Entry 9J1M (electron microscopy, 2.33 A resolution); this record covers chains A and L of the 52 polymer chains in the assembly.

== Chain A ==
Molecule: 23S rRNA
From: Mycobacterium tuberculosis variant bovis BCG str. Pasteur 1173P2
Sequence (3138 nucleotides; numbered 1 to 3138; the number before each row is that of its first residue):
     1 UUGUAAGUGU CUAAGGGCGC AUGGUGGAUG CCUUGGCAUC GAGAGCCGAU GAAGGACGUG
    61 GGAGGCUGCG AUAUGCCUCG GGGAGCUGUC AACCGAGCGU GGAUCCGAGG AUUUCCGAAU
   121 GGGGAAACCC AGCACGAGUG AUGUCGUGCU ACCCGCAUCU GAAUAUAUAG GGUGCGGGAG
   181 GGAACGCGGG GAAGUGAAAC AUCUCAGUAC CCGUAGGAGG AGAAAACAAU UGUGAUUCCG
   241 CAAGUAGUGG CGAGCGAACG CGGAACAGGC UAAACCGCAC GCAUGGGUAA CCGGGUAGGG
   301 GUUGUGUGUG CGGGGUUGUG GGAGGAUAUG UCUCAGCGCU ACCCGGCUGA GAGGCAGUCA
   361 GAAAGUGUCG UGGUUAGCGG AAGUGGCCUG GGAUGGUCUG CCGUAGACGG UGAGAGCCCG
   421 GUACGCGAAA ACCCGGCACC UGCCUAGUAU CAAUUCCCGA GUAGCAGCGG GCCCGUGGAA
   481 UCCGCUGUGA AUCCGCCGGG ACCACCCGGU AAGCCUAAAU ACUCCUCGAU GACCGAUAGC
   541 GGAUUAGUAC CGUGAGGGAA UGGUGAAAAG UACCCCGGGA GGGGAGUGAA AGAGUACCUG
   601 AAACCGUGUG CCUACAAUCC GUCAGAGCCU CCUUUUCCUC UCCGGAGGAG GGUGGUGAUG
   661 GCGUGCCUUU UGAAGAAUGA GCCUGCGAGU CAGGGACAUG UCGCAAGGUU AACCCGUGUG
   721 GGGUAGCCGC AGCGAAAGCG AGUCUGAAUA GGGCGACCCA CACGCGCAUA CGCGCGUGUG
   781 AAUAGUGGCG UGUUCUGGAC CCGAAGCGGA GUGAUCUACC CAUGGCCAGG GUGAAGCGCG
   841 GGUAAGACCG CGUGGAGGCC CGAACCCACU UAGGUUGAAG ACUGAGGGGA UGAGCUGUGG
   901 GUAGGGGUGA AAGGCCAAUC AAACUCCGUG AUAGCUGGUU CUCCCCGAAA UGCAUUUAGG
   961 UGCAGCGUUG CGUGGUUCAC CGCGGAGGUA GAGCUACUGG AUGGCCGAUG GGCCCUACUA
  1021 GGUUACUGAC GUCAGCCAAA CUCCGAAUGC CGUGGUGUAA AGCGUGGCAG UGAGACGGCG
  1081 GGGGAUAAGC UCCGUACGUC GAAAGGGAAA CAGCCCAGAU CGCCGGCUAA GGCCCCCAAG
  1141 CGUGUGCUAA GUGGGAAAGG AUGUGCAGUC GCAAAGACAA CCAGGAGGUU GGCUUAGAAG
  1201 CAGCCACCCU UGAAAGAGUG CGUAAUAGCU CACUGGUCAA GUGAUUGUGC GCCGAUAAUG
  1261 UAGCGGGGCU CAAGCACACC GCCGAAGCCG CGGCACAUCC ACCUUGUGGU GGGUGUGGGU
  1321 AGGGGAGCGU CCCUCAUUCA GCGAAGCCAC CGGGUGACCG GUGGUGGAGG GUGGGGGAGU
  1381 GAGAAUGCAG GCAUGAGUAG CGACAAGGCA AGUGAGAACC UUGCCCGCCG AAAGACCAAG
  1441 GGUUCCUGGG CCAGGCCAGU CCGCCCAGGG UGAGUCGGGA CCUAAGGCGA GGCCGACAGG
  1501 CGUAGUCGAU GGACAACGGG UUGAUAUUCC CGUACCCGUG UGUGGGCGCC CGUGACGAAU
  1561 CAGCGGUACU AACCACCCAA AACCGGAUCG AUCACUCCCC UUCGGGGGUG UGGAGUUCUG
  1621 GGGCUGCGUG GGAACUUCGC UGGUAGUAGU CAAGCGAAGG GGUGACGCAG GAAGGUAGCC
  1681 GUACCAGUCA GUGGUAACAC UGGGGCAAGC CGGUAGGGAG AGCGAUAGGC AAAUCCGUCG
  1741 CUCACUAAUC CUGAGAGGUG ACGCAUAGCC GGUUGAGGCG AAUUCGGUGA UCCUCUGCUG
  1801 CCAAGAAAAG CCUCUAGCGA GCACACACAC GGCCCGUACC CCAAACCGAC ACAGGUGGUC
  1861 AGGUAGAGCA UACCAAGGCG UACGAGAUAA CUAUGGUUAA GGAACUCGGC AAAAUGCCCC
  1921 CGUAACUUCG GGAGAAGGGG GACCGGAAUA UCGUGAACAC CCUUGCGGUG GGAGCGGGAU
  1981 CCGGUCGCAG AAACCAGUGA GGAGCGACUG UUUACUAAAA ACACAGGUCC GUGCGAAGUC
  2041 GCAAGACGAU GUAUACGGAC UGACGCCUGC CCGGUGCUGG AAGGUUAAGA GGACCCGUUA
  2101 ACCCGCAAGG GUGAAGCGGA GAAUUUAAGC CCCAGUAAAC GGCGGUGGUA ACUAUAACCA
  2161 UCCUAAGGUA GCGAAAUUCC UUGUCGGGUA AGUUCCGACC UGCACGAAUG GCGUAACGAC
  2221 UUCUCAACUG UCUCAACCAU AGACUCGGCG AAAUUGCACU ACGAGUAAAG AUGCUCGUUA
  2281 CGCGCGGCAG GACGAAAAGA CCCCGGGACC UUCACUACAA CUUGGUAUUG AUGUUCGGUA
  2341 CGGUUUGUGU AGGAUAGGUG GGAGACUGUG AAACCUCGAC GCCAGUUGGG GCGGAGUCGU
  2401 UGUUGAAAUA CCACUCUGAU CGUAUUGGGC AUCUAACCUC GAACCCUGAA UCGGGUUUAG
  2461 GGACAGUGCC UGGCGGGUAG UUUAACUGGG GCGGUUGCCU CCUAAAAUGU AACGGAGGCG
  2521 CCCAAAGGUU CCCUCAACCU GGACGGCAAU CAGGUGGCGA GUGUAAAUGC ACAAGGGAGC
  2581 UUGACUGCGA GACUUACAAG UCAAGCAGGG ACGAAAGUCG GGAUUAGUGA UCCGGCACCC
  2641 CCGAGUGGAA GGGGUGUCGC UCAACGGAUA AAAGGUACCC CGGGGAUAAC AGGCUGAUCU
  2701 UCCCCAAGAG UCCAUAUCGA CGGGAUGGUU UGGCACCUCG AUGUCGGCUC GUCGCAUCCU
  2761 GGGGCUGGAG CAGGUCCCAA GGGUUGGGCU GUUCGCCCAU UAAAGCGGCA CGCGAGCUGG
  2821 GUUUAGAACG UCGUGAGACA GUUCGGUCUC UAUCCGCCGC GCGCGUCAGA AACUUGAGGA
  2881 AACCUGUCCC UAGUACGAGA GGACCGGGAC GGACGAACCU CUGGUGCACC AGUUGUCCCG
  2941 CCAGGGGCAC CGCUGGAUAG CCACGUUCGG UCAGGAUAAC CGCUGAAAGC AUCUAAGCGG
  3001 GAAACCUUCU CCAAGAUCAG GUUUCUCACC CACUUGGUGG GAUAAGGCCC CCCGCAGAAC
  3061 ACGGGUUCAA UAGGUCAGAC CUGGAAGCUC AGUAAUGGGU GUAGGGAACU GGUGCUAACC
  3121 GGCCGAAAAC UUACAACA
Disordered / not traced: 1-4, 634-649, 1013-1022, 1549-1652, 2335-2428, 3133-3138
Modified positions: 5MU (5-methyluridine 5'-monophosphate) at position 2177; OMG (o2'-methylguanosine-5'-monophosphate) at position 2489; OMG (o2'-methylguanosine-5'-monophosphate) at position 2791
Ion coordination: Mg2+ site 1: C31, G1370; Mg2+ site 2: C46, G217; Mg2+ site 3: G60, G65, U89; Mg2+ site 4 near U72 (its only coordinating residue here); Mg2+ site 5 near U120 (its only coordinating residue here); Mg2+ site 6: U120, G124; Mg2+ site 7: A162, U166; Mg2+ site 8: G194, U2481; Mg2+ site 9: G194, U195; Mg2+ site 10: A199, C200; Mg2+ site 11 near G220 (its only coordinating residue here); Mg2+ site 12 near C251 (its only coordinating residue here); 177 more Mg2+ sites not listed
Ligand contacts: KU-13, chemically modified azithromycin (A1L32; (2R,3R,4R,5R,8R,10R,11R,12S,13S,14R)-11-[(2S,3R,4S,6R)-4-(dimethylamino)-6-methyl-3-oxidanyl-oxan-2-yl]oxy-2-ethyl-4-[(2R,3R,4R,5S,6R)-6-(hydroxymethyl)-3,4-bis(oxidanyl)-5-[[4-(4-pyridin-4-yl-1,2,3-triazol-1-yl)phenyl]methoxy]oxan-2-yl]oxy-13-[(2R,4R,5S,6S)-4-methoxy-4,6-dimethyl-5-oxidanyl-oxan-2-yl]oxy-3,5,6,8,10,12,14-heptamethyl-3,10-bis(oxidanyl)-1-oxa-6-azacyclopentadecan-15-one): U875, A881, U2016, A2296, A2297, A2300, A2741, G2743, U2822, U2824, G2846, U2847, C2848, U2849

== Chain L ==
Molecule: Large ribosomal subunit protein uL15
From: Mycobacterium tuberculosis variant bovis BCG str. Pasteur 1173P2
Reference sequence: A1KGK4 (RL15_MYCBP); residue numbers follow UniProt; this construct covers 1-146
Amino-acid sequence (146 residues; row label = number of the first residue in the row):
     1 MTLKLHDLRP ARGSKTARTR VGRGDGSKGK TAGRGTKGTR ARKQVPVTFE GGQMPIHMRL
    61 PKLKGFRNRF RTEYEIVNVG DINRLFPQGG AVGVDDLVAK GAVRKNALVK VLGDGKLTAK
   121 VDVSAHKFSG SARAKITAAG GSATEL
Disordered / not traced: 1, 146
Ion coordination: Mg2+: Thr-36 (shared with U1071(A) of chain A)

== Chain A / chain L interface ==
Pairs across the interface (185; chain A residue first):
  A198(A) with Thr-39(L), base contact; Phe-49(L), base contact
  A246(A) with Arg-67(L), hydrogen bond to the phosphate; Arg-69(L), sugar contact
  G247(A) with Arg-67(L), phosphate contact
  C251(A) with Lys-62(L), hydrogen bond to the base
  G252(A) with His-57(L), phosphate contact; Met-58(L), phosphate contact
  A253(A) with Thr-48(L), phosphate contact; His-57(L), salt bridge to the phosphate
  U668(A) with Lys-30(L), phosphate contact
  U669(A) with Lys-30(L), salt bridge to the phosphate; Lys-37(L), hydrogen bond to the phosphate
  U670(A) with Lys-37(L), salt bridge to the phosphate
  G689(A) with Val-21(L), base contact; Arg-23(L), salt bridge to the phosphate; Thr-31(L), base contact; Ala-32(L), base contact; Arg-34(L), hydrogen bond to the base
  U690(A) with Arg-18(L), salt bridge to the phosphate
  C691(A) with Arg-18(L), salt bridge to the phosphate
  G700(A) with Gly-13(L), hydrogen bond to the sugar; Ser-14(L), hydrogen bond to the base
  U701(A) with Ala-11(L), sugar contact; Arg-12(L), sugar contact; Gly-13(L), sugar contact; Ser-14(L), sugar contact
  C702(A) with Ala-11(L), sugar contact
  G707(A) with Lys-100(L), phosphate contact
  U724(A) with Lys-105(L), hydrogen bond to the sugar
  G726(A) with Lys-105(L), phosphate contact
  C728(A) with Arg-104(L), base contact
  G729(A) with Arg-104(L), hydrogen bond to the base
  C730(A) with Glu-75(L), hydrogen bond to the base; Ala-102(L), base contact; Arg-104(L), base contact
  A731(A) with Ile-76(L), base contact; Asn-78(L), hydrogen bond to the base; Leu-112(L), base contact
  C733(A) with Arg-71(L), base contact
  G734(A) with Arg-71(L), hydrogen bond to the base
  A735(A) with Lys-64(L), salt bridge to the phosphate; Gly-65(L), sugar contact; Phe-66(L), hydrogen bond to the sugar
  A736(A) with Phe-66(L), sugar contact; Asn-68(L), phosphate contact
  A737(A) with Asn-68(L), hydrogen bond to the phosphate; Arg-71(L), salt bridge to the phosphate
  G738(A) with Arg-71(L), hydrogen bond to the base
  G740(A) with Ile-76(L), base contact; Lys-110(L), hydrogen bond to the base; Leu-112(L), base contact; Ser-129(L), hydrogen bond to the phosphate; Gly-130(L), hydrogen bond to the phosphate
  A741(A) with Leu-112(L), phosphate contact; Gly-113(L), hydrogen bond to the phosphate; Asp-114(L), sugar contact; Ser-129(L), hydrogen bond to the phosphate; Ser-131(L), hydrogen bond to the phosphate
  G776(A) with Gly-80(L), phosphate contact; Arg-84(L), sugar contact
  U777(A) with Arg-84(L), salt bridge to the phosphate
  C789(A) with Lys-15(L), hydrogen bond to the sugar
  G790(A) with Ser-14(L), sugar contact; Lys-15(L), hydrogen bond to the sugar; Thr-16(L), hydrogen bond to the sugar
  U791(A) with Thr-16(L), hydrogen bond to the sugar; Ala-17(L), sugar contact; Arg-18(L), phosphate contact; Thr-19(L), phosphate contact
  G792(A) with Arg-18(L), phosphate contact; Thr-19(L), hydrogen bond to the phosphate
  U794(A) with Gln-44(L), hydrogen bond to the phosphate
  C795(A) with Gln-44(L), phosphate contact
  C800(A) with Arg-34(L), salt bridge to the phosphate; Ala-41(L), hydrogen bond to the base
  C801(A) with Arg-42(L), base contact
  A933(A) with Lys-43(L), salt bridge to the phosphate
  G934(A) with Thr-39(L), hydrogen bond to the sugar; Lys-43(L), salt bridge to the phosphate
  C935(A) with Lys-37(L), phosphate contact; Gly-38(L), phosphate contact; Thr-39(L), phosphate contact; Arg-42(L), base contact
  U936(A) with Lys-37(L), salt bridge to the phosphate; Arg-42(L), hydrogen bond to the base
  G937(A) with Lys-37(L), phosphate contact; Arg-42(L), hydrogen bond to the base
  U939(A) with Gly-22(L), hydrogen bond to the sugar; Lys-30(L), hydrogen bond to the base; Thr-31(L), base contact
  U940(A) with Gly-22(L), phosphate contact; Arg-23(L), hydrogen bond to the base; Gly-24(L), hydrogen bond to the phosphate; Gly-29(L), phosphate contact; Lys-30(L), hydrogen bond to the phosphate
  C941(A) with Arg-23(L), sugar contact; Gly-24(L), phosphate contact
  U942(A) with Gly-24(L), phosphate contact; Asp-25(L), hydrogen bond to the phosphate; Gly-26(L), hydrogen bond to the phosphate; Ser-27(L), base contact
  C943(A) with Gly-26(L), hydrogen bond to the base
  A954(A) with Gln-53(L), hydrogen bond to the sugar
  U955(A) with Gly-51(L), hydrogen bond to the sugar; Gly-52(L), sugar contact; Gln-53(L), sugar contact
  G960(A) with Gly-38(L), phosphate contact; Thr-39(L), hydrogen bond to the sugar; Gly-51(L), hydrogen bond to the base
  U961(A) with Gly-38(L), phosphate contact; Thr-39(L), hydrogen bond to the phosphate; Arg-40(L), hydrogen bond to the phosphate; Val-45(L), phosphate contact; Phe-49(L), sugar contact; Gly-51(L), base contact
  G962(A) with Arg-40(L), salt bridge to the phosphate; Phe-49(L), sugar contact; Glu-50(L), sugar contact
  A1069(A) with Gly-33(L), phosphate contact
  G1070(A) with Gly-33(L), sugar contact; Arg-34(L), sugar contact; Gly-35(L), phosphate contact; Thr-36(L), phosphate contact; Arg-40(L), salt bridge to the phosphate
  U1071(A) with Gly-35(L), phosphate contact; Thr-36(L), hydrogen bond to the phosphate
  U1307(A) with Arg-12(L), sugar contact
  A1321(A) with Thr-31(L), phosphate contact; Gly-35(L), phosphate contact
  G1322(A) with Thr-31(L), hydrogen bond to the phosphate; Gly-33(L), hydrogen bond to the phosphate; Arg-34(L), hydrogen bond to the phosphate; Gly-35(L), hydrogen bond to the phosphate
  G1323(A) with Lys-28(L), salt bridge to the phosphate; Gly-33(L), phosphate contact
  G1324(A) with Lys-28(L), salt bridge to the phosphate
  C1335(A) with Leu-5(L), sugar contact; His-6(L), hydrogen bond to the sugar
  A1336(A) with His-6(L), hydrogen bond to the sugar
  G1373(A) with His-6(L), base contact
  G1374(A) with Leu-5(L), hydrogen bond to the base; His-6(L), hydrogen bond to the sugar; Leu-8(L), hydrogen bond to the sugar; Arg-9(L), hydrogen bond to the phosphate
  G1375(A) with Leu-8(L), sugar contact; Arg-9(L), salt bridge to the phosphate; Pro-10(L), phosphate contact
  G1376(A) with Pro-10(L), phosphate contact; Lys-15(L), phosphate contact
  A1378(A) with Arg-18(L), salt bridge to the phosphate
  U1380(A) with Arg-20(L), base contact
  G1381(A) with Arg-20(L), salt bridge to the phosphate; Arg-23(L), salt bridge to the phosphate
  A2596(A) with Gln-53(L), hydrogen bond to the base
  C2597(A) with Ile-56(L), sugar contact; Arg-59(L), hydrogen bond to the base
  A2598(A) with Arg-59(L), hydrogen bond to the sugar; Leu-60(L), phosphate contact
  A2630(A) with Met-54(L), base contact; Arg-59(L), hydrogen bond to the sugar
  U2631(A) with Met-58(L), hydrogen bond to the sugar; Arg-59(L), sugar contact; Leu-60(L), sugar contact; Pro-61(L), phosphate contact
  C2632(A) with Pro-61(L), phosphate contact; Lys-62(L), hydrogen bond to the phosphate
  C2633(A) with Lys-62(L), salt bridge to the phosphate
  C2641(A) with Phe-66(L), base contact
  C2642(A) with Phe-66(L), sugar contact; Asn-68(L), hydrogen bond to the sugar
  G2643(A) with Phe-70(L), sugar contact
  A2644(A) with Arg-69(L), base contact; Phe-70(L), sugar contact
  G2652(A) with Phe-66(L), base contact
  G2653(A) with Gly-65(L), hydrogen bond to the phosphate; Phe-66(L), sugar contact
  G2654(A) with Lys-64(L), phosphate contact; Gly-65(L), hydrogen bond to the phosphate
  U2655(A) with Lys-64(L), phosphate contact
  G2666(A) with Gln-53(L), hydrogen bond to the base; Met-54(L), hydrogen bond to the sugar; Arg-59(L), base contact
  G2667(A) with Met-54(L), base contact
  A2668(A) with Met-54(L), phosphate contact
Also at the interface, not in a pair above, chain A (100 interface residues in all): A706, G732, C739, G774, C775, C802, U957, U1334, A2599, A2686
Also at the interface, not in a pair above, chain L (84 interface residues in all): Lys-4, Tyr-74, Gly-101, Lys-116, Lys-127, Phe-128

== Summary ==
100 residues of chain A face 84 of chain L across their interface, with 66 hydrogen bonds and 22 salt bridges.
Polar contacts include C251(A)/Lys-62(L), G689(A)/Arg-34(L) and G700(A)/Ser-14(L). Ligands of chain A: KU-13,
chemically modified azithromycin.
Here chain A is 23S rRNA and chain L is Large ribosomal subunit protein uL15, both from Mycobacterium
tuberculosis variant bovis BCG str. Pasteur 1173P2. Entry 9J1M (KU13-bond Mycobacterium tuberculosis 70S
ribosome) was determined by electron microscopy.
